8WTX - chain A; structure by electron microscopy, 2.90 A resolution.

== Chain A ==
Name: Sodium-dependent noradrenaline transporter
From: Homo sapiens
UniProtKB: P23975 (SC6A2_HUMAN); residues 52-617 here = UniProt positions 52-617
Amino-acid sequence (566 residues; row label = number of the first residue in the row):
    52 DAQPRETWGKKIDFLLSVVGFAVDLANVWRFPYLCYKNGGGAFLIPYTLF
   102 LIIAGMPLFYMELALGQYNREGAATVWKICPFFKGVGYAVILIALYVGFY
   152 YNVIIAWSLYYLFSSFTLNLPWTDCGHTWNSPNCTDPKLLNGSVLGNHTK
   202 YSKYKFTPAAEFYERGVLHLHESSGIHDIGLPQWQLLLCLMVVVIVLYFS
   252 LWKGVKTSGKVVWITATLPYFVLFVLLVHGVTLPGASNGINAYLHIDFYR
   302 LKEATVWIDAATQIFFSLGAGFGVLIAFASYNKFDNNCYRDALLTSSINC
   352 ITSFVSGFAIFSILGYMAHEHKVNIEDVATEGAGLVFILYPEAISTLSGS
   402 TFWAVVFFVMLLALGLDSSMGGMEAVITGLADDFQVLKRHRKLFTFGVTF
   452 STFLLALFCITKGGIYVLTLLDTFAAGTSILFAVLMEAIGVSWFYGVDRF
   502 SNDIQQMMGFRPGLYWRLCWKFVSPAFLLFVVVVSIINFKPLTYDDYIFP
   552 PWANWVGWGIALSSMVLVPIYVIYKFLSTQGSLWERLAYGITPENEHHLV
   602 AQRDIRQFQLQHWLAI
Not modelled in the structure: 52-67, 190-203
Curated features (UniProtKB/Swiss-Prot):
  - binding site (Na(+)): G71, A73, V74, N78, S318, N350, D418, S419
  - binding site ((R)-noradrenaline): D75, Y87, K88, A145, G149, F317, E382
  - binding site (dopamine): D75, A145, F317, E382
  - glycosylation (N-linked (GlcNAc...) asparagine): N184, N192, N198
  - natural variant: A457 (A457P: In ORSTI)
  - mutagenesis: F72 (F72A: Loss of norepinephrine binding), D75 (D75A: Loss of norepinephrine binding. Abolishes norepinephrine uptake; D75N: Abolishes norepinephrine uptake), K135 (K135A: Decreased homodimerization and norepinephrine transport; when associated with A-435, A-438 and A-444), V148 (V148A: Decreased norepinephrine uptake), G149 (G149A: Decreased norepinephrine uptake), Y152 (Y152A: Loss of norepinephrine binding; Y152F: Severely decreased norepinephrine uptake), N153 (N153A: Abolishes norepinephrine uptake), L232 (L232A: Decreased homodimerization and norepinephrine transport; when associated with A-235, A-459 and A-553), W235 (W235A: Decreased homodimerization and norepinephrine transport; when associated with A-232, A-459 and A-553), F317 (F317A: Loss of norepinephrine binding), G320 (G320A: Loss of norepinephrine binding), F323 (F323A: Loss of norepinephrine binding. Abolishes norepinephrine uptake), 9 further mutagenesis entries in UniProt
Disulfides: C176-C185
Small-molecule neighbours: bupropion (Y60; (2R)-2-(tert-butylamino)-1-(3-chlorophenyl)propan-1-one): D75, A145, V148, G149, Y152, F317, G320, F323, V325, S419, S420, G422, G423

== Summary ==
Chain A binds bupropion. Curated annotation (UniProt) lists 8 Na+-binding residues, 7
(R)-noradrenaline-binding residues, 4 dopamine-binding residues and 21 mutagenesis sites.
Chain A is Sodium-dependent noradrenaline transporter (Homo sapiens); the structure, Cryo-EM structure of
noradrenaline transporter in complex with bupropion, was determined by electron microscopy together with 8WTU,
8WTV, 8WTW and 8WTY from the same study.
